4D2L - chains A and B; structure by X-ray diffraction, 2.90 A resolution.

Chain A:
Name: Protein F1L
Organism: Vaccinia virus (STRAIN ANKARA) (VACV)
UniProt: O57173 (F1_VACCA); residue numbers follow UniProt; this construct covers 18-186
Chain sequence (182 residues; numbered 5 to 186; the number before each row is that of its first residue):
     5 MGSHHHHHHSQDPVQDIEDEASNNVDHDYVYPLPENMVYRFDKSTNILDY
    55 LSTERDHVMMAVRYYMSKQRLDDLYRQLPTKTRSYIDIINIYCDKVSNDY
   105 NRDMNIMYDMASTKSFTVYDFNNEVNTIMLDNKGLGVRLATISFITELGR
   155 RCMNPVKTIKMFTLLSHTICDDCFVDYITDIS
Unresolved in the structure: 5-48
Differences from the reference sequence: expression tag (5-17); engineered mutation Phe125 (Ile in O57173); conflict Met133 (Leu in O57173), Leu134 (Met in O57173)
Swiss-Prot annotation at these positions:
  - mutagenesis: Val100 (V100A: Complete loss of binding to host BCL2L11; V100F: No effect on the binding to host BCL2L11), Val129 (V129L: No effect on the binding to host BCL2L11), Gly140 (G140F: Complete loss of binding to host BCL2L11), Val141 (V141F: Increased binding to host BCL2L11; V141L: No effect on the binding to host BCL2L11), Ala144 (A144F: Increased binding to host BCL2L11), Phe148 (F148A/E: Complete loss of binding to host BCL2L11)
Reported in the primary citation:
  - mutagenesis - M108W, M114R, A115W, I125F: unchanged binding to Bcl-2 homologous antagonist/killer (chain B)
  - mutagenesis - Y104E, M111W, I132F, N136F, V141F, L143F, F148A: decreased binding to Bcl-2 homologous antagonist/killer (chain B)
  - mutagenesis - M108W, M111W, I125F: unchanged signaling
  - mutagenesis - Y104E, M108W, M111W, M114R, A115W, I125F, I132F, N136F, V141F, L143F, F148A: decreased signaling
  - mutagenesis - Y104E, A115W, I132F, N136F: abolished signaling

Chain B:
Name: Bcl-2 homologous antagonist/killer
Organism: Homo sapiens
UniProt: Q16611 (BAK_HUMAN); residues 51-75 here correspond to UniProt positions 67-91 (UniProt number = residue number + 16)
Chain sequence (26 residues; each row starts with the number of its first residue):
    51 PSSTMGQVGRQLKIIGDDINRRYDSQ
Unresolved in the structure: 51-53
Differences from the reference sequence: conflict Lys63 (Ala79 in Q16611); expression tag (76)
Swiss-Prot annotation at these positions:
  - motif: Val58 to Arg72 (BH3)

Chain A / chain B interface:
Residue-residue contacts - 30 pairs, chain A then chain B:
  Val100(A) - Ile69(B)  hydrophobic
  Asp103(A) - Arg72(B)  salt bridge
  Tyr104(A) - Ile65(B)  hydrophobic
  Tyr104(A) - Asp68(B)  hydrogen bond
  Tyr104(A) - Ile69(B)  hydrogen bond (side chain-backbone)
  Tyr104(A) - Arg72(B)  hydrogen bond
  Asp107(A) - Gln61(B)
  Asp107(A) - Ile65(B)
  Met111(A) - Val58(B)
  Met111(A) - Gln61(B)
  Met111(A) - Leu62(B)  hydrophobic
  Met111(A) - Ile65(B)  hydrophobic
  Met114(A) - Gln57(B)
  Met114(A) - Val58(B)
  Lys118(A) - Thr54(B)  hydrogen bond (side chain-backbone)
  Lys118(A) - Met55(B)
  Phe120(A) - Met55(B)  hydrophobic
  Phe125(A) - Met55(B)  hydrophobic
  Glu128(A) - Met55(B)
  Glu128(A) - Gly56(B)  hydrogen bond (side chain-backbone)
  Gly138(A) - Asn70(B)
  Leu139(A) - Asn70(B)
  Gly140(A) - Gly66(B)
  Gly140(A) - Ile69(B)
  Gly140(A) - Asn70(B)  hydrogen bond (backbone-side chain)
  Val141(A) - Lys63(B)
  Val141(A) - Gly66(B)
  Ala144(A) - Leu62(B)
  Ala144(A) - Ile65(B)  hydrophobic
  Thr145(A) - Leu62(B)
Other interface residues (no listed pair), chain A (22 interface residues in all): Ala115, Asp124, Ile132, Asn136, Leu143, Phe148
Other interface residues (no listed pair), chain B (16 interface residues in all): Gly59, Asp67
Interface features reported in the paper:
  - specific contacts: Asp103(A)-Arg72(B) (salt bridge), Gly140(A)-Asn70(B) (backbone contact)
  - interface residues, chain A: Tyr104(A), Val141(A), Ala144(A)
  - interface residues, chain B: Val58(B), Leu62(B), Ile65(B), Ile69(B)

Overview:
Chain A and chain B form an interface of 22 and 16 residues respectively, with 6 hydrogen bonds and 1 salt
bridge. Polar contacts include Asp103(A)-Arg72(B), Tyr104(A)-Asp68(B) and Tyr104(A)-Ile69(B). The paper
describes a salt bridge between Asp103(A) and Arg72(B); a backbone contact between Gly140(A) and Asn70(B).
From the paper: Y104E, M108W and M111W of chain A, among others, reduce signaling; interface residues
Tyr104(A), Val141(A) and Val58(B) among others; 11 substitutions were tested in all.
Here chain A is Protein F1L (Vaccinia virus (STRAIN ANKARA) (VACV)) and chain B is Bcl-2 homologous
antagonist/killer (Homo sapiens). Entry 4D2L (Vaccinia Virus F1L bound to Bak BH3) was determined by X-ray
diffraction together with 4D2M from the same study.
